Entry 7UGW (X-ray diffraction, 3.00 A resolution); this record covers chains A and V of the 6 polymer chains in the assembly.

Chain A:
Molecule: DNA gyrase subunit A
Organism: Mycobacterium tuberculosis H37Rv
Notes: EC 5.6.2.2
Reference sequence: P9WG47 (GYRA_MYCTU); residue numbers follow UniProt; this construct covers 2-501
Sequence (500 residues; numbered 2 to 501; the number before each row is that of its first residue):
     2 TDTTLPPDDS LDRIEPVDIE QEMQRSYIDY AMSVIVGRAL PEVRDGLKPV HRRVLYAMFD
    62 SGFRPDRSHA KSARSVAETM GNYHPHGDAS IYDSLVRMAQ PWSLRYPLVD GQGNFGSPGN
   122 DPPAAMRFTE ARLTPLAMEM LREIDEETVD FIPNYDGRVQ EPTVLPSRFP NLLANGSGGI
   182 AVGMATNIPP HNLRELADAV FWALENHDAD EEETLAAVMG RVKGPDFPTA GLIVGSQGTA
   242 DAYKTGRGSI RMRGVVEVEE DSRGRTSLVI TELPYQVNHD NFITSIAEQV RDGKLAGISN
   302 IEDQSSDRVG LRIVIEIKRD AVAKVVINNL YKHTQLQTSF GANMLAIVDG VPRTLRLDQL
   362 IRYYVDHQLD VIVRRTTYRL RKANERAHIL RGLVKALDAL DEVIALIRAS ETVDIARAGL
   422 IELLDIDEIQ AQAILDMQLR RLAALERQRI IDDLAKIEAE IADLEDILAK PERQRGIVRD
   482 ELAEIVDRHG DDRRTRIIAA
Unresolved in the structure: 2-14, 262-263
Sequence notes: engineered mutation Phe129 (Tyr in P9WG47)
Swiss-Prot annotation at these positions:
  - modified residue: Thr2 (N-acetylthreonine)
What the authors report for this chain:
  - mutagenesis - Y129F: abolished catalytic activity (citing earlier work)
  - mutagenesis - G88C, G88S: increased growth with evybactin
  - mutagenesis - G88C: increased growth in response to moxifloxacin
  - mutagenesis - G88S: decreased growth in response to moxifloxacin
  - mutagenesis - D94N: unchanged growth with evybactin
  - mutagenesis - G88S (40-fold): decreased catalytic activity with evybactin
  - mutagenesis - G88S: increased catalytic activity on moxifloxacin

Chain V:
Molecule: 46-nt DNA strand
Sequence (46 nucleotides; row label = number of the first residue in the row):
     1 GGCCCTACGG CTGAAAGCCG TAGGGCCCTA CGGCTGAAAG CCGTAG

Chain A / chain V interface:
Contacting residue pairs (32; chain A residue first):
  Tyr28(A) with DC31(V), hydrogen bond to the phosphate
  Arg39(A) with DT44(V), phosphate contact; DA45(V), salt bridge to the phosphate
  Lys49(A) with DG43(V), phosphate contact; DT44(V), salt bridge to the phosphate
  Val51(A) with DT44(V), phosphate contact; DA45(V), phosphate contact
  His52(A) with DT44(V), salt bridge to the phosphate
  His85(A) with DA45(V), salt bridge to the phosphate
  His87(A) with DA45(V), hydrogen bond to the phosphate; DG46(V), salt bridge to the phosphate
  Gly88(A) with DG46(V), hydrogen bond to the phosphate
  Ser91(A) with DA45(V), sugar contact
  Ser95(A) with DT44(V), sugar contact
  Arg98(A) with DG43(V), salt bridge to the phosphate; DT44(V), phosphate contact
  Arg128(A) with DG24(V), salt bridge to the phosphate; DG25(V), salt bridge to the phosphate
  Phe129(A) with DG24(V), phosphate contact
  Ile181(A) with DC31(V), base contact; DG32(V), base contact; DC42(V), base contact; DG43(V), base contact
  Ala182(A) with DC31(V), phosphate contact; DG32(V), sugar contact
  Val183(A) with DC31(V), phosphate contact; DG32(V), phosphate contact
  Gly184(A) with DG32(V), hydrogen bond to the phosphate
  Met185(A) with DG32(V), sugar contact
  Ala186(A) with DG32(V), sugar contact
  Asn279(A) with DC42(V), hydrogen bond to the phosphate
  Asn282(A) with DC41(V), sugar contact
Interface residues without a listed pair, chain A (30 interface residues in all): Tyr31, Gly38, Pro86, Ser104, Gly179, Gln277, Lys333, His334, Ser340
Interface residues without a listed pair, chain V (13 interface residues in all): DA30, DT35, DG36

Summary:
The interface between chain A and chain V involves 30 residues on one side and 13 on the other; the contacts
include 5 hydrogen bonds and 8 salt bridges. Polar pairs include Tyr28(A)-DC31(V), His87(A)-DA45(V) and
Gly88(A)-DG46(V). The paper reports that G88C and G88S of chain A increase growth with evybactin; Y129F of
chain A abolishes catalytic activity.
Chain A is DNA gyrase subunit A (Mycobacterium tuberculosis H37Rv) and chain V is a 46-nt DNA strand; the
structure, M. tuberculosis DNA gyrase cleavage core bound to DNA and evybactin, was determined by X-ray
diffraction.
